Entry 6ZO2 (X-ray diffraction, 1.65 A resolution); this record covers chains BBB and CCC of the 3 polymer chains in the assembly.

[Chain BBB]
Molecule: Urease subunit beta
Source organism: Sporosarcina pasteurii
Notes: EC 3.5.1.5
UniProtKB: P41021 (URE2_SPOPA); residues 5-126 here = UniProt positions 5-126
Sequence (122 residues; numbered 5 to 126; the number before each row is that of its first residue):
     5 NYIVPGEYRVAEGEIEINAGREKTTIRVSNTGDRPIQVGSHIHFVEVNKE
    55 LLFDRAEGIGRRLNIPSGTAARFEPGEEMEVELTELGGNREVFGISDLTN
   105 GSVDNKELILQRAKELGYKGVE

[Chain CCC]
Molecule: Urease subunit alpha
Source organism: Sporosarcina pasteurii
Notes: EC 3.5.1.5
UniProtKB: A0A0H3YL32 (A0A0H3YL32_SPOPA); residues 1-570 here = UniProt positions 1-570
Sequence (570 residues; row label = number of the first residue in the row):
     1 MKINRQQYAESYGPTVGDQVRLADTDLWIEVEKDYTTYGDEANFGGGKVL
    51 REGMGENGTYTRTENVLDLLLTNALILDYTGIYKADIGVKDGYIVGIGKG
   101 GNPDIMDGVTPNMIVGTATEVIAAEGKIVTAGGIDTHVHFINPDQVDVAL
   151 ANGITTLFGGGTGPAEGSKATTVTPGPWNIEKMLKSTEGLPINVGILGKG
   201 HGSSIAPIMEQIDAGAAGLKIHEDWGATPASIDRSLTVADEADVQVAIHS
   251 DTLNEAGFLEDTLRAINGRVIHSFHVEGAGGGHAPDIMAMAGHPNVLPSS
   301 TNPTRPFTVNTIDEHLDMLMVCHHLKQNIPEDVAFADSRIRPETIAAEDI
   351 LHDLGIISMMSTDALAMGRAGEMVLRTWQTADKMKKQRGPLAEEKNGSDN
   401 FRAKRYVSKYTINPAIAQGIAHEVGSIEEGKFADLVLWEPKFFGVKADRV
   451 IKGGIIAYAQIGDPSASIPTPQPVMGRRMYGTVGDLIHDTNITFMSKSSI
   501 QQGVPAKLGLKRRIGTVKNCRNIGKKDMKWNDVTTDIDINPETYEVKVDG
   551 EVLTCEPVKELPMAQRYFLF
Modified residues: K220 (lysine nz-carboxylic acid; KCX); C322 (4,5-dimethylcatechol cysteine; QO2)
Ion coordination: Ni2+ site 1: H137, H139, K220, D363 (together with hydroxide ion); Ni2+ site 2: K220, H249, H275 (together with hydroxide ion)
Residues lining bound ligands: hydroxide ion (OH): H137, H139, K220, H249, H275, G280, D363

[Interface between chain BBB and chain CCC]
Contacting residue pairs - 96 pairs, chain BBB then chain CCC:
  I7(BBB) - R21(CCC)
  I7(BBB) - D24(CCC)
  V8(BBB) - R21(CCC)  hydrogen bond (backbone-side chain)
  P9(BBB) - A23(CCC)
  P9(BBB) - K441(CCC)
  P9(BBB) - Y567(CCC)
  G10(BBB) - V20(CCC)
  G10(BBB) - R21(CCC)
  G10(BBB) - A23(CCC)  hydrogen bond (backbone-backbone)
  G10(BBB) - P440(CCC)
  G10(BBB) - K441(CCC)
  E11(BBB) - V20(CCC)
  E11(BBB) - R21(CCC)  salt bridge
  E11(BBB) - W28(CCC)
  Y12(BBB) - A9(CCC)
  Y12(BBB) - P14(CCC)
  Y12(BBB) - Q19(CCC)
  Y12(BBB) - V20(CCC)  hydrophobic
  Y12(BBB) - G126(CCC)
  R13(BBB) - D18(CCC)
  R13(BBB) - Q19(CCC)  hydrogen bond
  R13(BBB) - W28(CCC)
  V14(BBB) - R5(CCC)
  V14(BBB) - Q6(CCC)
  V14(BBB) - A9(CCC)  hydrophobic
  V14(BBB) - D18(CCC)
  A15(BBB) - R5(CCC)
  A15(BBB) - G17(CCC)
  A15(BBB) - D18(CCC)  hydrogen bond (backbone-side chain)
  E16(BBB) - R5(CCC)  hydrogen bond (backbone-side chain)
  G17(BBB) - R5(CCC)
  E18(BBB) - K2(CCC)
  E18(BBB) - I3(CCC)
  E18(BBB) - R5(CCC)
  I19(BBB) - K2(CCC)
  I19(BBB) - I3(CCC)  hydrogen bond (backbone-backbone)
  I19(BBB) - R5(CCC)
  I19(BBB) - Y8(CCC)  hydrophobic
  I19(BBB) - Y38(CCC)  hydrophobic
  E20(BBB) - M1(CCC)
  E20(BBB) - K2(CCC)
  E20(BBB) - Y38(CCC)
  I21(BBB) - M1(CCC)  hydrogen bond (backbone-backbone)
  I21(BBB) - I3(CCC)  hydrophobic
  I21(BBB) - Y38(CCC)
  I21(BBB) - G39(CCC)
  N22(BBB) - Y38(CCC)  hydrogen bond (backbone-backbone)
  N22(BBB) - G39(CCC)
  R25(BBB) - D40(CCC)  salt bridge
  R25(BBB) - D107(CCC)  salt bridge
  G43(BBB) - G47(CCC)
  G43(BBB) - R51(CCC)
  S44(BBB) - V49(CCC)
  H45(BBB) - G39(CCC)  hydrogen bond (side chain-backbone)
  H45(BBB) - D40(CCC)  salt bridge
  H45(BBB) - V49(CCC)
  H45(BBB) - M54(CCC)
  H45(BBB) - I105(CCC)
  I46(BBB) - M54(CCC)
  R66(BBB) - G39(CCC)  hydrogen bond (side chain-backbone)
  R66(BBB) - D40(CCC)  salt bridge
  N68(BBB) - M1(CCC)
  P70(BBB) - M1(CCC)
  P70(BBB) - I3(CCC)  hydrophobic
  P70(BBB) - Y12(CCC)
  S71(BBB) - Y12(CCC)  hydrogen bond (backbone-side chain)
  S71(BBB) - G39(CCC)
  S71(BBB) - E41(CCC)  hydrogen bond (side chain-backbone)
  S71(BBB) - N43(CCC)  hydrogen bond
  S71(BBB) - V49(CCC)
  G72(BBB) - N43(CCC)
  G72(BBB) - G47(CCC)
  G72(BBB) - K48(CCC)  hydrogen bond (backbone-side chain)
  G72(BBB) - V49(CCC)
  T73(BBB) - G47(CCC)
  L90(BBB) - I105(CCC)
  G91(BBB) - D104(CCC)
  G91(BBB) - I105(CCC)  hydrogen bond (backbone-backbone)
  G91(BBB) - M106(CCC)
  G91(BBB) - D107(CCC)
  G92(BBB) - P103(CCC)
  G92(BBB) - I105(CCC)
  G92(BBB) - M106(CCC)  hydrogen bond (backbone-backbone)
  G92(BBB) - D107(CCC)  hydrogen bond (backbone-side chain)
  N93(BBB) - P103(CCC)  hydrogen bond (backbone-backbone)
  N93(BBB) - D104(CCC)
  R94(BBB) - D104(CCC)  hydrogen bond (backbone-backbone)
  E95(BBB) - D104(CCC)  hydrogen bond (backbone-backbone)
  E95(BBB) - I105(CCC)
  F97(BBB) - E52(CCC)
  F97(BBB) - G53(CCC)
  F97(BBB) - T59(CCC)
  F97(BBB) - D104(CCC)
  G98(BBB) - E52(CCC)
  I99(BBB) - E52(CCC)  hydrogen bond (backbone-side chain)
  I99(BBB) - G53(CCC)
Also at the interface, not in a pair above, chain BBB (39 interface residues in all): Y6, I69, V96
Also at the interface, not in a pair above, chain CCC (46 interface residues in all): N4, G13, T15, D26, T37, G397, R566

[In short]
39 residues of chain BBB and 46 residues of chain CCC are in contact, with 21 hydrogen bonds and 5 salt
bridges. Polar contacts include E11(BBB)-R21(CCC), R25(BBB)-D40(CCC) and R25(BBB)-D107(CCC). Bound to chain
CCC: hydroxide ion.
Chain BBB is Urease subunit beta and chain CCC is Urease subunit alpha, both from Sporosarcina pasteurii; the
structure, 1.65 A resolution 4,5-dimethylcatechol (4,5-dimethylbenzene-1,2-diol) inhibited Sporosarcina
pasteurii urease, was determined by X-ray diffraction together with 6ZNY, 6ZNZ, 6ZO0, 6ZO1 and 6ZO3 from the
same study.
